Entry 7X74 (electron microscopy, 3.70 A resolution); this record covers chains M and P of the 13 polymer chains in the assembly.

Chain M:
Molecule: Putative metal uptake regulation protein
Source organism: Streptomyces coelicolor A3(2)
UniProtKB: Q9L2H5 (Q9L2H5_STRCO); numbering as in UniProt (aligned over 1-139)
Chain sequence (159 residues; each row starts with the number of its first residue; numbers below 1 keep their minus sign (Met-19 is residue -19)):
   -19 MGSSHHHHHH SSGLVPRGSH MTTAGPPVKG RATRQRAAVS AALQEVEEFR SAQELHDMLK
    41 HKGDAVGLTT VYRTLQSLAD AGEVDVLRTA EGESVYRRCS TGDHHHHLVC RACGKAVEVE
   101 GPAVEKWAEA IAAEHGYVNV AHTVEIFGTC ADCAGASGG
Not modelled in the structure: -19 to 5, 137-139
Construct notes: initiating methionine (-19); expression tag (-18 to 0)
Bound ions: Zn2+ site 1: Cys79, His85, His87; Zn2+ site 2: His84, His86, Glu105, His122; Zn2+ site 3: Cys90, Cys93, Cys130, Cys133
Reported in the primary citation:
  - mutagenesis - R11A, D37A/H41A, R53A: decreased binding to the 84-nt DNA strand

Chain P:
Molecule: 84-nt DNA strand
Sequence (84 nucleotides; each row starts with the number of its first residue):
     1 GGCGACCCGG CGCCGCCTAC GGTCAGTACT ACGGGTAGGG GGTATCGGGC AACGCGGCAC
    61 TGAACACCGT TGTCATGTGC CTTG

Chain M / chain P interface:
Contacting residue pairs (18; chain M residue first):
  Arg11(M) - DC58(P)  sugar contact
  Arg11(M) - DA59(P)  salt bridge to the phosphate
  Thr13(M) - DC60(P)  phosphate contact
  Gln15(M) - DC60(P)  hydrogen bond to the phosphate
  Gln15(M) - DT61(P)  phosphate contact
  Arg16(M) - DA59(P)  salt bridge to the phosphate
  Arg16(M) - DC60(P)  phosphate contact
  Ala45(M) - DT61(P)  phosphate contact
  Ala45(M) - DG62(P)  phosphate contact
  Val46(M) - DT61(P)  phosphate contact
  Val46(M) - DG62(P)  phosphate contact
  Gly47(M) - DT61(P)  hydrogen bond to the phosphate
  Gly47(M) - DG62(P)  hydrogen bond to the phosphate
  Thr49(M) - DG62(P)  hydrogen bond to the base
  Thr50(M) - DC60(P)  sugar contact
  Thr50(M) - DT61(P)  phosphate contact
  Thr50(M) - DG62(P)  base contact
  Arg53(M) - DG62(P)  hydrogen bond to the base
Also at the interface, not in a pair above, chain M (12 interface residues in all): Gly10, Thr54

Overview:
12 residues of chain M face 5 of chain P across their interface, with 5 hydrogen bonds and 2 salt bridges.
Among the polar pairs are Thr49(M)-DG62(P), Arg53(M)-DG62(P) and Gln15(M)-DC60(P). Cys79(M), His85(M) and
His87(M) coordinate Zn2+ site 1. The paper reports that R11A, D37A/H41A and R53A of chain M reduce binding to
the 84-nt DNA strand.
Chain M is Putative metal uptake regulation protein (Streptomyces coelicolor A3(2)) and chain P is an 84-nt
DNA strand; the structure, Cryo-EM structure of Streptomyces coelicolor transcription initial complex with two
Zur dimers, was determined by electron microscopy (same publication as 7VO0, 7VO9, 7VPD, 7VPZ, 7X75 and 7X76).
